4J9F - chains A and B; structure by X-ray diffraction, 1.09 A resolution.

== Chain A ==
Name: Tyrosine-protein kinase ABL1
Source organism: Homo sapiens
Notes: EC 2.7.10.2; fragment: SH3 domain
UniProtKB: P00519 (ABL1_HUMAN); residues 60-121 here = UniProt positions 60-121
Chain sequence (63 residues; each row starts with the number of its first residue):
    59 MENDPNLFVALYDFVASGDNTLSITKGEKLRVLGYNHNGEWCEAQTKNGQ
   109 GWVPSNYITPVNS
Disordered / not traced: 121
Sequence notes: initiating methionine (59)
Curated features (UniProtKB/Swiss-Prot):
  - modified residue (Phosphotyrosine): Tyr70, Tyr115

== Chain B ==
Name: P0
Chain sequence (11 residues; each row starts with the number of its first residue; numbering starts at 0):
     0 XAPTYPPPLPP
Modified / non-standard residues: ACE (acetyl group) at position 0

== Chain A / chain B interface ==
Residue-residue contacts - 22 pairs, chain A then chain B:
  Tyr70(A) - Pro9(B)  hydrophobic
  Tyr70(A) - Pro10(B)
  Phe72(A) - Pro7(B)  hydrophobic
  Ser75(A) - Tyr4(B)  hydrogen bond
  Asp77(A) - Tyr4(B)  hydrogen bond
  Thr79(A) - Pro2(B)
  Asn94(A) - Ala1(B)
  Glu98(A) - Pro5(B)
  Glu98(A) - Pro6(B)
  Trp99(A) - Pro2(B)
  Trp99(A) - Tyr4(B)  hydrogen bond (side chain-backbone)
  Trp99(A) - Pro5(B)
  Trp99(A) - Pro6(B)  hydrophobic
  Trp110(A) - ACE_0(B)
  Trp110(A) - Ala1(B)
  Trp110(A) - Pro2(B)
  Pro112(A) - Pro6(B)  hydrophobic
  Asn114(A) - Pro9(B)
  Tyr115(A) - Pro7(B)
  Tyr115(A) - Leu8(B)  hydrogen bond (side chain-backbone)
  Tyr115(A) - Pro9(B)  hydrophobic
  Tyr115(A) - Pro10(B)
Also at the interface, not in a pair above, chain A (13 interface residues in all): Gly76

== Overview ==
13 residues of chain A face 10 of chain B across their interface, with 4 hydrogen bonds. Polar contacts
include Ser75(A)-Tyr4(B), Asp77(A)-Tyr4(B) and Trp99(A)-Tyr4(B).
Chain A is Tyrosine-protein kinase ABL1 (Homo sapiens) and chain B is P0; the structure, Crystal structure of
the Abl-SH3 domain complexed with the high affinity peptide P0, was determined by X-ray diffraction.
